1GIJ - chain A; structure by X-ray diffraction, 2.20 A resolution.

# Chain A
Name: Cell division protein kinase 2
From: Homo sapiens
Notes: EC 2.7.1.37
Reference sequence: P24941 (CDK2_HUMAN); residue numbers follow UniProt; this construct covers 1-298
Amino-acid sequence (298 residues; numbered 1 to 298; the number before each row is that of its first residue):
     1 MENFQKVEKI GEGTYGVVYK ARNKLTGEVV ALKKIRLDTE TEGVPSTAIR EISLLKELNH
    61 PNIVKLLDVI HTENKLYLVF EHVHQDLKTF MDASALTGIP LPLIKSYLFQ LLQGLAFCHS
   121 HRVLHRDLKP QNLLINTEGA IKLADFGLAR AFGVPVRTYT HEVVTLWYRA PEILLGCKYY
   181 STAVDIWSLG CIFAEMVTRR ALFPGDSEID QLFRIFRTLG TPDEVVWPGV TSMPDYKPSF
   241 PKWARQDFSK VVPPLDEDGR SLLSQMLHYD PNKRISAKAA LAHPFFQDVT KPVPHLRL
Unresolved in the structure: 37-47, 150-163
Construct notes: engineered mutation His82 (Phe in P24941), Val83 (Leu in P24941), Thr89 (Lys in P24941)
Small-molecule neighbours: 2PU (1-(5-oxo-2,3,5,9b-tetrahydro-1H-pyrrolo[2,1-a]isoindol-9-yl)-3-(5-pyrrolidin-2-yl-1H-pyrazol-3-yl)-urea): Ile10, Gly11, Glu12, Gly13, Val18, Ala31, Lys33, Val64, Phe80, Glu81, His82, Val83, His84, Gln85, Asp86, Thr89, Gln131, Leu134, Ala144, Asp145
UniProt features mapped onto this chain:
  - active site: Asp127 (Proton acceptor)
  - binding site (ATP): Ile10 to Val18, Lys33, Asp86, Lys129 to Asn132, Asp145
  - binding site (Mg(2+)): Asn132, Asp145
  - site (CDK7 binding): Lys9, Leu166
  - modified residue: Met1 (N-acetylmethionine), Lys6 (N6-acetyllysine), Thr14 (Phosphothreonine), Tyr15 (Phosphotyrosine), Tyr19 (Phosphotyrosine), Thr160 (Phosphothreonine)
  - natural variant: Pro45 (P45L: In a glioblastoma multiforme sample)
  - mutagenesis: Lys9 (K9F: Reduced phosphorylation by CAK), Thr14 (T14A: 2-fold increase in activity), Tyr15 (Y15F: 2-fold increase in activity), Thr160 (T160A: Abolishes activity), Leu166 (L166R: Reduced phosphorylation by CAK and reduced kinase activity)
Reported in the primary citation:
  - binding site for 2PU: Asp86

# Summary
Bound to chain A: compound 2PU. From UniProt: active-site residue Asp127, 16 ATP-binding residues,
Mg2+-binding residues Asn132 and Asp145 and 5 mutagenesis sites. From the paper: a binding site for 2PU at
Asp86.
Chain A is Cell division protein kinase 2 (Homo sapiens); the structure, Human cyclin dependent kinase 2
complexed with the CDK4 inhibitor, was determined by X-ray diffraction (same publication as 1GIH and 1GII).
